3DXA - chains D and E of the 5 polymer chains in the assembly; structure by X-ray diffraction, 3.50 A resolution.

# Chain D
Protein: DM1 T cell receptor alpha chain
Source organism: Homo sapiens
Sequence (199 residues; numbered 2 to 216 plus 3 insertion-coded residues; 19 numbers in that range are skipped by the numbering (no residue carries them; nothing is unmodelled there); the number before each row is that of its first residue; a row labelled like 84A-84C holds insertion residues (84A, then the next letters in order)):
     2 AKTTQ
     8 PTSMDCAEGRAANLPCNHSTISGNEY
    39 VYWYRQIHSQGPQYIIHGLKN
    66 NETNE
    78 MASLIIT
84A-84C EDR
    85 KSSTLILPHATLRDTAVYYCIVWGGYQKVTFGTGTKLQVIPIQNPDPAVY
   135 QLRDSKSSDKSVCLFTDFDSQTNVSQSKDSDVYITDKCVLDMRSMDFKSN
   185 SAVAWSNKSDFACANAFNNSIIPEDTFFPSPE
Disulfide bonds: Cys23-Cys104, Cys147-Cys197

# Chain E
Protein: DM1 T cell receptor beta chain
Source organism: Homo sapiens
Sequence (244 residues; row label = number of the first residue in the row; note: 12 numbers in that range are skipped by the numbering (no residue carries them; nothing is unmodelled there)):
     2 TGVSQNPRHKITKRGQNVTFRCDPISEHNR
    39 LYWYRQTLGQGPEFLTYFQNEAQ
    66 LEKSRLLSDRFSAERP
    83 KGSFSTLEIQRTEQGDSAMYLCASRYRDDSYNEQFFGPGTRLTVLEDLKN
   133 VFPPEVAVFEPSEAEISHTQKATLVCLATGFYPDHVELSWWVNGKEVHSG
   183 VCTDPQPLKEQPALNDSRYALSSRLRVSATFWQNPRNHFRCQVQFYGLSE
   233 NDEWTQDRAKPVTQIVSAEAWGRAD
Disulfide bonds: Cys23-Cys104, Cys158-Cys223

# How chain D and chain E interact
Inter-chain disulfides: Cys172(D)-Cys184(E)
Pairs across the interface (81; chain D residue first):
  Tyr40(D) - Tyr113(E)
  Tyr40(D) - Asn114(E)  hydrogen bond (side chain-backbone)
  Tyr42(D) - Asn114(E)  hydrogen bond (side chain-backbone)
  Tyr42(D) - Glu115(E)
  Tyr42(D) - Gln116(E)  hydrogen bond (side chain-backbone)
  Gln44(D) - Gln44(E)  hydrogen bond
  His46(D) - Pro187(E)
  His46(D) - Gln188(E)
  Pro50(D) - Phe118(E)
  Tyr52(D) - Tyr113(E)  hydrophobic
  Tyr52(D) - Glu115(E)
  His55(D) - Tyr113(E)
  Tyr103(D) - Gln44(E)
  Tyr103(D) - Gly49(E)
  Trp107(D) - Asn114(E)
  Lys112(D) - Phe52(E)
  Lys112(D) - Glu67(E)  hydrogen bond (backbone-side chain)
  Val113(D) - Tyr42(E)
  Val113(D) - Asn114(E)
  Val113(D) - Gln116(E)
  Phe115(D) - Tyr42(E)  hydrophobic
  Phe115(D) - Pro50(E)
  Phe115(D) - Phe118(E)  hydrophobic
  Gly116(D) - Gly49(E)  hydrogen bond (backbone-backbone)
  Thr117(D) - Gly47(E)
  Thr117(D) - Gln48(E)
  Thr117(D) - Gly49(E)
  Asp130(D) - His150(E)  salt bridge
  Asp130(D) - Thr151(E)
  Tyr134(D) - Ser144(E)
  Tyr134(D) - Ala146(E)  hydrophobic
  Tyr134(D) - Glu147(E)
  Tyr134(D) - Thr151(E)
  Gln135(D) - Ser144(E)  hydrogen bond (backbone-side chain)
  Leu136(D) - Glu142(E)
  Leu136(D) - Pro143(E)  hydrophobic
  Leu136(D) - Ser144(E)
  Leu136(D) - Thr155(E)
  Leu136(D) - Val157(E)  hydrophobic
  Arg137(D) - Glu142(E)  hydrogen bond (backbone-backbone)
  Asp138(D) - Val140(E)
  Asp138(D) - Phe141(E)
  Asp138(D) - Glu142(E)
  Ser139(D) - Ala139(E)
  Ser139(D) - Val140(E)
  Ser139(D) - Phe141(E)
  Ser142(D) - Ala139(E)
  Lys144(D) - Phe141(E)
  Val146(D) - Phe141(E)  hydrophobic
  Val146(D) - Leu159(E)  hydrophobic
  Leu148(D) - Thr155(E)
  Asp151(D) - Thr151(E)
  Asp151(D) - Arg208(E)  salt bridge
  Tyr167(D) - Glu192(E)
  Thr169(D) - Asp186(E)
  Thr169(D) - Ser204(E)
  Thr169(D) - Arg206(E)  hydrogen bond
  Asp170(D) - Arg206(E)
  Cys172(D) - Cys184(E)  disulfide
  Cys172(D) - Arg206(E)  hydrogen bond
  Val173(D) - Cys184(E)  hydrogen bond (backbone-side chain)
  Leu174(D) - Gly182(E)
  Leu174(D) - Cys184(E)  hydrophobic
  Leu174(D) - Arg208(E)
  Asp175(D) - Ser181(E)
  Asp175(D) - Gly182(E)  hydrogen bond (backbone-backbone)
  Met176(D) - Lys153(E)
  Met176(D) - Ser181(E)  hydrogen bond (backbone-side chain)
  Met176(D) - Gly182(E)  hydrogen bond (backbone-backbone)
  Met176(D) - Arg208(E)
  Arg177(D) - Ser181(E)  hydrogen bond (backbone-side chain)
  Ser178(D) - Ser181(E)
  Phe181(D) - Lys153(E)
  Ser183(D) - Arg208(E)  hydrogen bond
  Ser185(D) - Arg206(E)
  Ala186(D) - Arg206(E)
  Val187(D) - Arg206(E)
  Trp189(D) - Leu159(E)  hydrophobic
  Phe211(D) - His150(E)
  Pro213(D) - Ala146(E)  hydrophobic
  Pro215(D) - Ser144(E)
Interface residues without a listed pair, chain D (52 interface residues in all): Gly49, Tyr110, Gln111, Lys120, Ser141, Thr150, Ile168
Interface residues without a listed pair, chain E (47 interface residues in all): Tyr55, Ser69, Arg70, Leu103, Arg107, Thr161, Val183, Leu190, Lys191, Ala202

# Overview
52 residues of chain D face 47 of chain E across their interface; the contacts include 1 disulfide bond, 16
hydrogen bonds and 2 salt bridges. Among the polar pairs are Asp130(D)-His150(E), Asp151(D)-Arg208(E) and
Tyr40(D)-Asn114(E).
Chain D is DM1 T cell receptor alpha chain and chain E is DM1 T cell receptor beta chain, both from Homo
sapiens; the structure, Crystal Structure of the DM1 TCR in complex with HLA-B*4405 and decamer EBV antigen,
was determined by X-ray diffraction together with 3DX6, 3DX7, 3DX8 and 3DX9 from the same study.
